PDB entry 3MPU | X-ray diffraction, 2.85 A resolution | chains A and B of the 4 polymer chains in the assembly

# Chain A
Molecule: Aspartate carbamoyltransferase catalytic chain
Source organism: Escherichia coli
Notes: EC 2.1.3.2
Reference sequence: P0A786 (PYRB_ECOLI); residues 1-310 here correspond to UniProt positions 2-311 (UniProt number = residue number + 1)
Amino-acid sequence (310 residues; numbered 1 to 310; the number before each row is that of its first residue):
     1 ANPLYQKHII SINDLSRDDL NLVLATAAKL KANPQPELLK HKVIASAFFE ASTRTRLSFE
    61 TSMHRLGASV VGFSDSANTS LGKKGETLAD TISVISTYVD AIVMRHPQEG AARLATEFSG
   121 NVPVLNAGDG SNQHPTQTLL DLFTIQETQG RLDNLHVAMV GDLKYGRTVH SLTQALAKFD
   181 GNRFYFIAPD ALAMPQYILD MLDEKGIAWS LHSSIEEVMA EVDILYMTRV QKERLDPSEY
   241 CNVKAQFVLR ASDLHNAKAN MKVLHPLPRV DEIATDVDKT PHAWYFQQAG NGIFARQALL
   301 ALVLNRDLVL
Construct notes: engineered mutation Ala47 (Cys48 in P0A786), Cys241 (Ala242 in P0A786)
UniProt features mapped onto this chain:
  - binding site (carbamoyl phosphate): Arg54, Thr55, Arg105, His134, Gln137, Leu267, Pro268
  - binding site (L-aspartate): Lys84, Arg167, Arg229
From the paper describing this entry:
  - binding site for phosphate ion: Ser52, Thr53, Arg54, Thr55, Ser80, Lys84, Arg105, His134, Arg167

# Chain B
Molecule: Aspartate carbamoyltransferase regulatory chain
Source organism: Escherichia coli
Reference sequence: P0A7F3 (PYRI_ECOLI); residues 1-153 here = UniProt positions 1-153
Amino-acid sequence (153 residues; each row starts with the number of its first residue):
     1 MTHDNKLQVE AIKRGTVIDH IPAQIGFKLL SLFKLTETDQ RITIGLNLPS GEMGRKDLIK
    61 IENTFLSEDQ VDQLALYAPQ ATVNRIDNYE VVGKSRPSLP ERIDNVLVCP NSNCISHAEP
   121 VSSSFAVRKR ANDIALKCKY CEKEFSHNVV LAN
Disordered / not traced: 1-10
Bound ions: Zn2+: Cys109, Cys114, Cys138, Cys141
UniProt features mapped onto this chain:
  - binding site (Zn(2+)): Cys109, Cys114, Cys138, Cys141

# Chain A / chain B interface
Contacting residue pairs (35):
  Ser11(A) - Glu142(B)  hydrogen bond
  Thr87(A) - Glu119(B)
  Leu88(A) - Glu119(B)  hydrogen bond (backbone-side chain)
  Ala89(A) - Glu119(B)  hydrogen bond (backbone-side chain)
  His106(A) - Ile115(B)
  Pro107(A) - Asn113(B)  hydrogen bond (backbone-side chain)
  Gln108(A) - Asn113(B)
  Gln108(A) - Ile115(B)
  Glu109(A) - Asn111(B)  hydrogen bond
  Glu109(A) - Asn113(B)  hydrogen bond
  Glu109(A) - Cys114(B)
  Glu109(A) - Ile115(B)  hydrogen bond (backbone-backbone)
  Glu109(A) - Cys141(B)
  Gly110(A) - Ile115(B)
  Gly110(A) - Tyr140(B)
  Ala111(A) - Ile115(B)
  Arg113(A) - Lys139(B)  hydrogen bond (side chain-backbone)
  Arg113(A) - Tyr140(B)
  Arg113(A) - Glu142(B)  salt bridge
  Leu114(A) - Ile115(B)  hydrophobic
  Leu114(A) - Glu119(B)
  Leu114(A) - Val121(B)  hydrophobic
  Glu117(A) - Val121(B)
  Glu117(A) - Lys139(B)  salt bridge
  Glu117(A) - Tyr140(B)  hydrogen bond
  Phe118(A) - Pro120(B)
  Ser131(A) - Lys143(B)  hydrogen bond
  Asn132(A) - Cys141(B)
  Asn132(A) - Glu142(B)  hydrogen bond
  Gln133(A) - Glu142(B)
  Gln196(A) - Arg130(B)
  Tyr197(A) - Lys137(B)
  Tyr197(A) - Glu142(B)
  Asp200(A) - Arg128(B)  salt bridge
  Asp200(A) - Arg130(B)  salt bridge
Also at the interface, not in a pair above, chain A (22 interface residues in all): Asn13, Asp129
Also at the interface, not in a pair above, chain B (16 interface residues in all): Glu144

# Overview
22 residues of chain A and 16 residues of chain B are in contact, with 11 hydrogen bonds and 4 salt bridges.
Among the polar pairs are Arg113(A)-Glu142(B), Glu117(A)-Lys139(B) and Asp200(A)-Arg128(B). The paper reports
a binding site for phosphate ion at Ser52(A), Thr53(A) and Arg54(A) among others.
Chain A is Aspartate carbamoyltransferase catalytic chain and chain B is Aspartate carbamoyltransferase
regulatory chain, both from Escherichia coli; the structure, Crystal structure of the C47A/A241C
disulfide-linked E. coli Aspartate Transcarbamoylase holoenzyme, was determined by X-ray diffraction.
